Entry 3DGE (X-ray diffraction, 2.80 A resolution); this record covers chains C and B of the 4 polymer chains in the assembly.

[Chain C]
Name: Response regulator
From: Thermotoga maritima
Reference sequence: Q9WYT9 (Q9WYT9_THEMA); residues 1-122 here = UniProt positions 1-122
Sequence (122 residues; each row starts with the number of its first residue):
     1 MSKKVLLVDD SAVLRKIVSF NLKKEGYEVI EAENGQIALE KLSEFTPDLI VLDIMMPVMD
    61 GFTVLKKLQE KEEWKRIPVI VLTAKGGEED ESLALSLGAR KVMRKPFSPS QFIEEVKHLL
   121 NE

[Chain B]
Name: Sensor protein
From: Thermotoga maritima
Notes: EC 2.7.13.3; fragment: Cytoplasmic domain
Reference sequence: Q9WZV7 (Q9WZV7_THEMA); residues 232-489 here = UniProt positions 232-489
Sequence (258 residues; each row starts with the number of its first residue):
   232 VENVTESKEL ERLKRIDRMK TEFIANISHE LRTPLTAIKA YAETIYNSLG ELDLSTLKEF
   292 LEVIIDQSNH LENLLNELLD FSRLERKSLQ INREKVDLCD LVESAVNAIK EFASSHNVNV
   352 LFESNVPCPV EAYIDPTRIR QVLLNLLNNG VKYSKKDAPD KYVKVILDEK DGGVLIIVED
   412 NGIGIPDHAK DRIFEQFYRV DSSLTYEVPG TGLGLAITKE IVELHGGRIW VESEVGKGSR
   472 FFVWIPKDRA GEDNRQDN
Not modelled in the structure: 232-244, 482-489
Disulfides: C330-C359
Small-molecule neighbours: ADP (adenosine-5'-diphosphate): N376, N380, G381, K383, Y384, D411, I414, G415, I416, I424, Y429, R430, V431, P440, G441, T442, G443, L444, G445, L446, S470, F472

[How chain C and chain B interact]
Pairs across the interface - 7 pairs, chain C then chain B:
  G87(C) with R314(B)
  E88(C) with Q321(B), hydrogen bond; R369(B), salt bridge
  E89(C) with R314(B), salt bridge; S319(B), hydrogen bond
  D90(C) with R314(B), salt bridge
  P106(C) with E303(B)
Other interface residues (no listed pair), chain C (6 interface residues in all): G86
Other interface residues (no listed pair), chain B (6 interface residues in all): L310

[Summary]
Chain C and chain B each contribute 6 residues to their interface, with 2 hydrogen bonds and 3 salt bridges.
Among the polar pairs are E88(C)-R369(B), E89(C)-R314(B) and D90(C)-R314(B). Ligands of chain B: ADP.
Here chain C is Response regulator and chain B is Sensor protein, both from Thermotoga maritima. Entry 3DGE
(Structure of a histidine kinase-response regulator complex reveals insights into Two-component signaling and
a novel cis-autophosphorylation ...) was determined by X-ray diffraction (same publication as 3GL9 and 3DGF).
